PDB entry 6A5P | electron microscopy, 7.00 A resolution (low resolution: residue-level contacts below are approximate; hydrogen-bond / salt-bridge calls are withheld) | chains T and f of the 23 polymer chains in the assembly

Chain T:
Molecule: 198-nt DNA strand
Sequence (198 nucleotides; numbered -72 to 125; the number before each row is that of its first residue; numbers below 1 keep their minus sign (DA-72 is residue -72)):
   -72 ATCAGAATCC CGGTGCCGAG GCCGCTCAAT TGGTCGTAGA CAGCTCTAGC ACCGCTTAAA
   -12 CGCACGTACG CGCTGTCCCC CGCGTTTTAA CCGCCAAGGG GATTACACCC AAGACACCAG
    48 GCACGAGACA GAAAAAAACA ACGAAAACGG CCACCACCCA AACACACCAA ACACAAGAGC
   108 TAATTGACTG ACGTAAGC
Unresolved in the structure: 96-125

Chain f:
Name: Histone H4
From: Homo sapiens
UniProt: P62805 (H4_HUMAN); residues 0-102 here correspond to UniProt positions 1-103 (UniProt number = residue number + 1)
Amino-acid sequence (106 residues; numbered -3 to 102; the number before each row is that of its first residue; numbers below 1 keep their minus sign (Gly-3 is residue -3)):
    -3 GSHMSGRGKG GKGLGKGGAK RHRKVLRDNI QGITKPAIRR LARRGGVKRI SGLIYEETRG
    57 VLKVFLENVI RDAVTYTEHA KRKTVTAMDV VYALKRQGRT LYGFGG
Unresolved in the structure: -3 to 24
Construct notes: expression tag (-3 to -1)
Swiss-Prot annotation at these positions:
  - DNA-binding region: Lys16 to Lys20
  - modified residue: Ser1 (N-acetylserine), Arg3 (Asymmetric dimethylarginine), Lys5 (N6-(2-hydroxyisobutyryl)lysine), Lys8 (N6-(2-hydroxyisobutyryl)lysine), Lys12 (N6-(2-hydroxyisobutyryl)lysine), Lys16 (N6-(2-hydroxyisobutyryl)lysine), Lys20 (N6,N6,N6-trimethyllysine), Lys31 (N6-(2-hydroxyisobutyryl)lysine), Lys44 (N6-(2-hydroxyisobutyryl)lysine), Ser47 (Phosphoserine), Tyr51 (Phosphotyrosine), Lys59 (N6-(2-hydroxyisobutyryl)lysine), Lys77 (N6-(2-hydroxyisobutyryl)lysine), Lys79 (N6-(2-hydroxyisobutyryl)lysine), Thr80 (Phosphothreonine), Tyr88 (Phosphotyrosine), Lys91 (N6-(2-hydroxyisobutyryl)lysine)
  - cross-link (Glycyl lysine isopeptide (Lys-Gly)): Lys12 (interchain with G-Cter in SUMO2), Lys20 (interchain with G-Cter in SUMO2), Lys31 (interchain with G-Cter in SUMO2), Lys59 (interchain with G-Cter in SUMO2), Lys79 (interchain with G-Cter in SUMO2), Lys91 (interchain with G-Cter in SUMO2)

Chain T / chain f interface:
Contacting residue pairs (12; chain T residue first):
  DC7(T) - Arg45(f)
  DC7(T) - Ile46(f)
  DC7(T) - Ser47(f)
  DC8(T) - Arg45(f)
  DC8(T) - Ile46(f)
  DG9(T) - Arg35(f)
  DG9(T) - Arg39(f)
  DG27(T) - Lys79(f)
  DG28(T) - Arg78(f)
  DG28(T) - Lys79(f)
  DG28(T) - Thr80(f)
  DA29(T) - Arg78(f)
Other interface residues (no listed pair), chain T (7 interface residues in all): DC6
Other interface residues (no listed pair), chain f (10 interface residues in all): Gly48, Lys77

In short:
7 residues of chain T face 10 of chain f across their interface. Curated annotation (UniProt) lists a
DNA-binding region on chain f.
Chain T is a 198-nt DNA strand and chain f is Histone H4 (Homo sapiens); the structure, RNA polymerase II
elongation complex stalled at SHL(-5) of the nucleosome, was determined by electron microscopy (same
publication as 6A5L, 6A5O, 6A5R, 6A5T, 6A5U and 6INQ).
